3I73 - chain A; structure by X-ray diffraction, 2.40 A resolution.

== Chain A ==
Name: A-type ATP synthase catalytic subunit A
Organism: Pyrococcus horikoshii
Notes: EC 3.6.3.14
UniProt: O57728 (VATA_PYRHO); the construct lacks a stretch of the UniProt sequence, so the offset changes along the chain: 1-240 = UniProt 1-240; 241-588 = UniProt 617-964
Amino-acid sequence (588 residues; row label = number of the first residue in the row):
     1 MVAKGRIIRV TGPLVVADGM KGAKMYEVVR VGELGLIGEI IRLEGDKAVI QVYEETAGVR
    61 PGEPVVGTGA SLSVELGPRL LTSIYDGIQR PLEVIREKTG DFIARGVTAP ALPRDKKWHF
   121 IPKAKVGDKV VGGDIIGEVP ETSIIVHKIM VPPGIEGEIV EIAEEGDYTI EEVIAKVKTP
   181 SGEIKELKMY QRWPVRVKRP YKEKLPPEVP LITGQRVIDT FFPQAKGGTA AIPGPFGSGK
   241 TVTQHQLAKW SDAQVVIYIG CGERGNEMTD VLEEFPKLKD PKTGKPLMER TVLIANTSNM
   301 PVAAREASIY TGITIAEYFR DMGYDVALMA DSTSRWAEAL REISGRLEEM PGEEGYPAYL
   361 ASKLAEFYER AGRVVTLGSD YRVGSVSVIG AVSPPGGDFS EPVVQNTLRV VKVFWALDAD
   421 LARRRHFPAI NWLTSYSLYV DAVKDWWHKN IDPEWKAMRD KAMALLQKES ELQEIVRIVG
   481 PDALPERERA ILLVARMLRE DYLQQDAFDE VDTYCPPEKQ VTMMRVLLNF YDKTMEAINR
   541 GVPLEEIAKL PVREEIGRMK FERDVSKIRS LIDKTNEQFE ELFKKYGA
Not modelled in the structure: 1-62, 340-353
Sequence notes: engineered mutation Arg79 (Gly in O57728)
Residues lining bound ligands: ADP (adenosine-5'-diphosphate): Pro233, Ser238, Lys240, Thr241, Val242, Thr243, Leu417, Asp418, Ala419, Ala422, Phe427, Pro428, Ala429, Gln505, Asp506, Ala507, Phe508

== Overview ==
Ligands of chain A: ADP.
Chain A is A-type ATP synthase catalytic subunit A (Pyrococcus horikoshii); the structure, Structural
characterization for the nucleotide binding ability of subunit A with ADP of the A1AO ATP ..., was determined
by X-ray diffraction, deposited together with 3I4L, 3I72 and 3IKJ.
